Entry 6C56 (X-ray diffraction, 2.80 A resolution); this record covers chains A and B.

Chain A (and B):
Molecule: Geranylgeranyl pyrophosphate synthase
Source organism: Homo sapiens
Notes: EC 2.5.1.-, 2.5.1.1, 2.5.1.29, 2.5.1.10; chain B of this document is another copy of the same molecule, construct and numbering; everything in this record applies to it too
UniProt: O95749 (GGPPS_HUMAN); residue numbers follow UniProt; this construct covers 1-300
Sequence (322 residues; each row starts with the number of its first residue; numbers below 1 keep their minus sign (Met-21 is residue -21)):
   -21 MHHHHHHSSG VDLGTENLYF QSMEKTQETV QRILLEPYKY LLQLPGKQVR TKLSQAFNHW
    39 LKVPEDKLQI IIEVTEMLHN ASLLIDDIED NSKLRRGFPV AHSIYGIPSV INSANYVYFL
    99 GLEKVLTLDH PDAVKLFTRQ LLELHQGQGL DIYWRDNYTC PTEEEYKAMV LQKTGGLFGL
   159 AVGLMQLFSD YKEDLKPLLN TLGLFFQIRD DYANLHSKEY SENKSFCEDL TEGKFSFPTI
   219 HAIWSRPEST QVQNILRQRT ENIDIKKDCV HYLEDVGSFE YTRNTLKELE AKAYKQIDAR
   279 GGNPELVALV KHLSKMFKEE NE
Unresolved in the structure: -21 to -4, 196-200, 225-232, 296-300 (chain B: -21 to -1, 25-27, 198-202, 224-244, 296-300)
Disulfide bonds: Cys205-Cys247
Differences from the reference sequence: initiating methionine (-21); expression tag (-20 to 0); engineered mutation Asp246 (Tyr in O95749)
Curated features (UniProtKB/Swiss-Prot):
  - binding site (isopentenyl diphosphate): Lys25, Arg28, His57, Arg74
  - binding site (Mg(2+)): Asp64, Asp68
  - binding site (dimethylallyl diphosphate): Arg73, Lys151, Thr152, Gln185, Lys202, Lys212
  - modified residue: Met1 (N-acetylmethionine)
  - natural variant: Pro15 (P15S: In MDHLO; uncertain significance), Phe257 (F257C: In MDHLO), Tyr259 (Y259C: In MDHLO), Arg261 (R261G: In MDHLO; R261H: In MDHLO)
Reported in the primary citation:
  - mutagenesis - Y246D: unchanged catalytic activity (proposed by the authors, not directly observed)

Interface between chain A and chain B:
Contacting residue pairs (66; chain A residue first):
  Thr4(A) - Leu128(B)
  Val8(A) - Gln124(B)
  Val8(A) - Leu128(B)  hydrophobic
  Gln9(A) - Gln124(B)  hydrogen bond
  Ile11(A) - Tyr131(B)  hydrophobic
  Leu12(A) - His123(B)
  Leu12(A) - Gln124(B)
  Ile63(A) - Ile89(B)  hydrophobic
  Ile66(A) - Ile89(B)  hydrophobic
  Glu67(A) - Pro86(B)
  Glu67(A) - Ile89(B)
  Glu67(A) - Asn90(B)
  Pro86(A) - Glu67(B)
  Pro86(A) - Ile130(B)
  Ile89(A) - Ile63(B)  hydrophobic
  Ile89(A) - Ile66(B)  hydrophobic
  Ile89(A) - Glu67(B)
  Ile89(A) - Ile89(B)  hydrophobic
  Asn90(A) - Glu67(B)
  Asn90(A) - His123(B)
  Asn90(A) - Gln126(B)
  Asn90(A) - Gly127(B)
  Asn90(A) - Ile130(B)
  Asn93(A) - Asn93(B)  hydrogen bond
  Asn93(A) - His123(B)
  Tyr94(A) - Leu120(B)  hydrophobic
  Tyr94(A) - His123(B)
  Tyr94(A) - Gln124(B)
  Phe97(A) - Thr116(B)
  Phe97(A) - Leu119(B)  hydrophobic
  Phe97(A) - Leu120(B)  hydrophobic
  Phe97(A) - His123(B)
  Leu98(A) - Leu120(B)  hydrophobic
  Leu100(A) - Leu100(B)  hydrophobic
  Leu100(A) - Thr116(B)
  Glu101(A) - Thr116(B)
  Glu101(A) - Leu120(B)
  Leu104(A) - Val112(B)  hydrophobic
  Leu104(A) - Thr116(B)
  Val112(A) - Leu104(B)  hydrophobic
  Thr116(A) - Phe97(B)
  Thr116(A) - Leu100(B)
  Leu119(A) - Phe97(B)  hydrophobic
  Leu120(A) - Tyr94(B)  hydrophobic
  Leu120(A) - Phe97(B)  hydrophobic
  Leu120(A) - Leu98(B)
  His123(A) - Asn90(B)
  His123(A) - Asn93(B)  hydrogen bond
  His123(A) - Phe97(B)
  Gln124(A) - Val8(B)
  Gln124(A) - Gln9(B)  hydrogen bond
  Gln124(A) - Tyr94(B)
  Gln126(A) - Asn90(B)
  Gly127(A) - Val8(B)
  Gly127(A) - Asn90(B)
  Leu128(A) - Met1(B)  hydrophobic
  Leu128(A) - Gln5(B)
  Leu128(A) - Val8(B)
  Ile130(A) - Pro86(B)  hydrophobic
  Ile130(A) - Ser87(B)
  Ile130(A) - Asn90(B)
  Tyr131(A) - Thr4(B)
  Tyr131(A) - Ile11(B)  hydrophobic
  Glu143(A) - Met1(B)
  Ala146(A) - Met1(B)  hydrophobic
  Gln150(A) - Gln5(B)  hydrogen bond
Other interface residues (no listed pair), chain A (39 interface residues in all): Thr7, Tyr83, Ile85, Ser87, Tyr96, Lys113, Phe115
Other interface residues (no listed pair), chain B (38 interface residues in all): Thr7, Leu12, Ile85, Tyr96, Glu101, Lys113, Phe115, Asp134

In short:
39 residues of chain A face 38 of chain B across their interface, with 5 hydrogen bonds. Polar contacts
include Gln9(A)-Gln124(B), Asn93(A)-Asn93(B) and His123(A)-Asn93(B). From UniProt: 4 isopentenyl
diphosphate-binding residues, Mg2+-binding residues Asp64(A) and Asp68(A) and 6 dimethylallyl
diphosphate-binding residues on chain A. From the paper: Y246D of chain A leaves catalytic activity unchanged.
Chain A and chain B are both Geranylgeranyl pyrophosphate synthase (Homo sapiens); the structure, Crystal
structure of mutant human geranylgeranyl pyrophosphate synthase (Y246D) in its Apo form, was determined by
X-ray diffraction together with 6C57 from the same study.
